Entry 4NIW (X-ray diffraction, 1.31 A resolution); this record covers chain A.

# Chain A
Name: Cationic trypsin
From: Bos taurus
Notes: EC 3.4.21.4
UniProtKB: P00760 (TRY1_BOVIN); the construct lacks a stretch of the UniProt sequence and is renumbered around it, so the offset changes along the chain: 16-34 = UniProt 24-42; 37-67 = UniProt 43-73; 69-125 = UniProt 74-130; 127-130 = UniProt 131-134; 6 more segments
Sequence (223 residues; each row starts with the number of its first residue; note: 10 numbers in that range are skipped by the numbering (no residue carries them; nothing is unmodelled there)):
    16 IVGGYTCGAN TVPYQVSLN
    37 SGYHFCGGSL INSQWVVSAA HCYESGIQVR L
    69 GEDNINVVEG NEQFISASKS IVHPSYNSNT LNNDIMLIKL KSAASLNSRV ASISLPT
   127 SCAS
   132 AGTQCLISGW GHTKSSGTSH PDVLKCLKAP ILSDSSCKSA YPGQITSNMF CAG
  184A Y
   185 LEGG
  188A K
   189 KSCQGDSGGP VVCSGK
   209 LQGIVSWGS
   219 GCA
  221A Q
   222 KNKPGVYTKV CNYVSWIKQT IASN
Disordered / not traced: 16-17
Construct notes: engineered mutation Glu60 (Lys66 in P00760), His143 (Asn146 in P00760), His151 (Tyr154 in P00760), Lys189 (Asp194 in P00760)
Curated features (UniProtKB/Swiss-Prot):
  - active site (Charge relay system): His57, Asp102, Ser195
  - binding site (Ca(2+)): Glu70, Asn72, Val75, Glu80
  - binding site (substrate): Gln192, Gly193, Ser195
Cystine bridges: Cys22-Cys157, Cys42-Cys58, Cys128-Cys232, Cys136-Cys201, Cys168-Cys182, Cys191-Cys220
Bound ions: Ca2+: Glu70, Asn72, Val75, Glu80

# Summary
The Ca2+ site is built by Glu70, Asn72, Val75 and Glu80. Curated annotation (UniProt) lists 3 active-site
residues, 4 Ca2+-binding residues and 3 substrate-binding residues.
Chain A is Cationic trypsin (Bos taurus); the structure, Crystal structure of trypsiligase
(K60E/N143H/Y151H/D189K trypsin) orthorhombic form, was determined by X-ray diffraction, deposited together
with 4NIV, 4NIX and 4NIY.
